Entry 4PGX (X-ray diffraction, 2.08 A resolution); this record covers chains T and A of the 4 polymer chains in the assembly.

Chain T:
Molecule: 16-nt DNA strand
Sequence (16 nucleotides; numbered 1 to 16; the number before each row is that of its first residue):
     1 CCGACGTCGC ATCAGC

Chain A:
Molecule: DNA polymerase beta
Organism: Homo sapiens
Notes: EC 2.7.7.7, 4.2.99.-
UniProtKB: P06746 (DPOLB_HUMAN); residue numbers follow UniProt; this construct covers 10-335
Sequence (326 residues; numbered 10 to 335; the number before each row is that of its first residue):
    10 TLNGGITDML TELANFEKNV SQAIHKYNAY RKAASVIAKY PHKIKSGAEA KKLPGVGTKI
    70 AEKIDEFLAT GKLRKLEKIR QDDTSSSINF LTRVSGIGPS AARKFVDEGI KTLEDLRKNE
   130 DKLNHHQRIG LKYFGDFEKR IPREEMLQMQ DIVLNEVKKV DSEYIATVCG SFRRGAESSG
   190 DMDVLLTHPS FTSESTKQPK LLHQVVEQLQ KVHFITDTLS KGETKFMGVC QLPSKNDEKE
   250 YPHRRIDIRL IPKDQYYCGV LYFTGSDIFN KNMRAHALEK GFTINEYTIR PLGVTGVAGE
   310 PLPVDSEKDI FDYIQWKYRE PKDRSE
Metal / ion sites: Na+ site 1: Lys60, Leu62, Val65 (shared with 1 residue of chain D); Na+ site 2: Thr101, Val103, Ile106 (shared with 1 residue of chain P); Mn2+ site 1: Asp190, Asp192, Asp256 (together with 1FZ) (shared with 1 residue of chain P); Mn2+ site 2: Asp190, Asp192 (together with 1FZ)
Ligand contacts: 1FZ (5'-O-[(R)-hydroxy{[(R)-hydroxy(phosphonooxy)phosphoryl]amino}phosphoryl]thymidine): Arg149, Gly179, Ser180, Arg183, Ser188, Gly189, Asp190, Asp192, Asp256, Tyr271, Phe272, Thr273, Gly274, Ser275, Asp276, Asn279
Swiss-Prot annotation at these positions:
  - region: Arg183 to Asp192 (DNA-binding)
  - active site: Lys72 (Nucleophile)
  - binding site (K(+)): Lys60, Leu62, Val65, Thr101, Val103, Ile106
  - binding site (Na(+)): Lys60, Leu62, Val65, Thr101, Val103, Ile106
  - binding site (dATP): Arg149, Ser180, Arg183, Gly189, Asp190
  - binding site (dCTP): Arg149, Ser180, Arg183, Gly189, Asp190
  - binding site (dGTP): Arg149, Ser180, Arg183, Gly189, Asp190, Asp192
  - binding site (dTTP): Arg149, Ser180, Arg183, Gly189, Asp190
  - binding site (Mg(2+)): Asp190, Asp192, Asp256
  - modified residue: Lys72 (N6-acetyllysine), Arg83 (Omega-N-methylarginine), Arg152 (Omega-N-methylarginine)
  - cross-link (Glycyl lysine isopeptide (Lys-Gly)): Lys41 (interchain with G-Cter in ubiquitin), Lys61 (interchain with G-Cter in ubiquitin), Lys81 (interchain with G-Cter in ubiquitin)
  - natural variant: Leu22 (L22P: Found in a gastric cancer sample; uncertain significance), Tyr39 (Y39C: Found in a gastric cancer sample; uncertain significance), Gly118 (G118V: Decreased DNA-directed DNA polymerase activity), Arg137 (R137Q: Decreased function in base-excision repair), Arg149 (R149I: Decreased DNA-directed DNA polymerase activity), Asp160 (D160N: Found in a gastric cancer sample; uncertain significance), Cys239 (C239R: Found in a gastric cancer sample; uncertain significance), Lys289 (K289M: Found in a colon cancer sample; uncertain significance), Asn294 (N294D: Found in a gastric cancer sample; uncertain significance), Glu295 (E295K: Found in a gastric cancer sample; uncertain significance)
  - mutagenesis: Phe25 (F25W: No effect on 5'-dRP lyase activity. Decreased ssDNA binding), His34 (H34G: Decreased 5'-dRP lyase activity. Decreased ssDNA binding), Lys35 (K35A: Decreased 5'-dRP lyase activity. Decreased ssDNA binding. Loss of 5'-dRP lyase activity; when associated with A-68 and A-72. Decreased ssDNA binding; when associated with A-68 and A-72 ...), Tyr39 (Y39F: No effect on 5'-dRP lyase activity; Y39Q: Abolishes DNA polymerase and 5'-dRP lyase activity), Lys41 (K41R: Abolishes ubiquitination; when associated with R-61 and R-81), Lys60 (K60A: Decreased 5'-dRP lyase activity. Decreased ssDNA binding), Lys61 (K61R: Abolishes ubiquitination; when associated with R-41 and R-81), Lys68 (K68A: No effect on 5'-dRP lyase activity. Decreased ssDNA binding. Loss of 5'-dRP lyase activity; when associated with A-35 and A-72. Decreased ssDNA binding; when associated with A-35 and A-72 ...), Glu71 (E71Q: No effect on 5'-dRP lyase activity. No effect on structure shown by circular dichroism. No effect on ssDNA binding), Lys72 (K72A: Severely reduced 5'-dRP lyase activity. Does not affect ssDNA binding. Loss of 5'-dRP lyase activity; when associated with A-35 and A-68. Decreased ssDNA binding ...), Glu75 (E75A: Slightly decreased 5'-dRP lyase activity. Decreased ssDNA binding. No effect on structure shown by circular dichroism), Lys81 (K81R: Abolishes ubiquitination; when associated with R-41 and R-61), 5 further mutagenesis entries in UniProt
Reported in the primary citation:
  - binding site for the 10-nt DNA strand: Tyr271
  - binding site for 1FZ: Asn279
  - binding site for the 16-nt DNA strand (chain T): Arg283
  - Mn2+ coordination: Asp256
  - conformationally variable residues: Asp256, Asn279

Chain T / chain A interface:
Pairs across the interface (29; chain T residue first):
  DC5(T) with His34(A), stacking on the base
  DG6(T) with Tyr271(A), base contact; Asn279(A), base contact; Lys280(A), hydrogen bond to the base; Arg283(A), hydrogen bond to the base; Ala284(A), sugar contact; Leu287(A), phosphate contact
  DT7(T) with Arg283(A), hydrogen bond to the sugar; Leu287(A), phosphate contact; Thr292(A), hydrogen bond to the phosphate; Ile293(A), sugar contact; Asn294(A), phosphate contact
  DC8(T) with Asn294(A), hydrogen bond to the phosphate; Glu295(A), sugar contact; Tyr296(A), phosphate contact; Arg299(A), salt bridge to the phosphate
  DG9(T) with Thr233(A), hydrogen bond to the phosphate; Lys234(A), phosphate contact; Arg258(A), sugar contact; Tyr296(A), hydrogen bond to the phosphate
  DC10(T) with Ser229(A), phosphate contact; Lys230(A), hydrogen bond to the phosphate; Gly231(A), phosphate contact; Glu232(A), hydrogen bond to the phosphate; Thr233(A), hydrogen bond to the phosphate; Lys234(A), hydrogen bond to the phosphate
  DA11(T) with Ser229(A), sugar contact; Lys230(A), hydrogen bond to the phosphate
  DT12(T) with Asn133(A), phosphate contact
Other interface residues (no listed pair), chain A (23 interface residues in all): His134, Leu228

Summary:
The interface between chain T and chain A involves 8 residues on one side and 23 on the other; the contacts
include 12 hydrogen bonds, 1 salt bridge and 1 aromatic stacking contact. Polar pairs include
DG6(T)-Lys280(A), DG6(T)-Arg283(A) and DT7(T)-Arg283(A). From the paper: a binding site for the 10-nt DNA
strand at Tyr271(A); a binding site for 1FZ at Asn279(A).
Here chain T is a 16-nt DNA strand and chain A is DNA polymerase beta (Homo sapiens). Entry 4PGX (Structure of
human DNA polymerase beta complexed with G in the template base paired with incoming ...) was determined by
X-ray diffraction together with 4PGQ, 4PHA and 4PHD from the same study.
